PDB entry 6SVY | X-ray diffraction, 2.60 A resolution | chain A

[Chain A]
Name: Neprilysin
Source organism: Homo sapiens
Notes: EC 3.4.24.11
Reference sequence: P08473 (NEP_HUMAN); residues 51-749 here correspond to UniProt positions 52-750 (UniProt number = residue number + 1)
Sequence (699 residues; each row starts with the number of its first residue):
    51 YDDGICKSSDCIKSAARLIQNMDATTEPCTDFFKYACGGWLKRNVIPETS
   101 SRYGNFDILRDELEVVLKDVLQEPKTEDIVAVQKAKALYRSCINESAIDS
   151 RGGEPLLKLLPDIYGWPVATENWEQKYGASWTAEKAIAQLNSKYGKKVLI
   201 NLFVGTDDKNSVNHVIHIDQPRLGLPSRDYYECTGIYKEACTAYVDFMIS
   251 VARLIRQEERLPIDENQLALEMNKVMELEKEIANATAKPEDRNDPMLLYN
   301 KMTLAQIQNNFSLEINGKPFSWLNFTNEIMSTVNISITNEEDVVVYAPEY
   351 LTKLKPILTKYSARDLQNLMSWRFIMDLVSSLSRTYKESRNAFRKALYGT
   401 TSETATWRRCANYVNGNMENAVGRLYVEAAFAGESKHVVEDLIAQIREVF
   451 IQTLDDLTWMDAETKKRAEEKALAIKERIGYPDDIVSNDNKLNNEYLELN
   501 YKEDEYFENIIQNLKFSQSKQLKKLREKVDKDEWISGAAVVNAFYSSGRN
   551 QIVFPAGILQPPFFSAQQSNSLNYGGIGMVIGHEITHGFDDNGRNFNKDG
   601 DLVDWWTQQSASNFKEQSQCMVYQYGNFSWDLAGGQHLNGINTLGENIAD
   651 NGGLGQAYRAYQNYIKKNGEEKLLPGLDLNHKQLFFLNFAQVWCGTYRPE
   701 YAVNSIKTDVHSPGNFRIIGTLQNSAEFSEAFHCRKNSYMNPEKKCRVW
Not modelled in the structure: 51-52
Swiss-Prot annotation at these positions:
  - active site: Glu584, Asp650 (Proton donor)
  - binding site (a peptide): Arg102
  - binding site (Zn(2+)): His583, His587, Glu646
  - glycosylation (N-linked (GlcNAc...) asparagine): Asn144, Asn284, Asn324, Asn627
Disulfides: Cys56-Cys61, Cys79-Cys734, Cys87-Cys694, Cys142-Cys410, Cys233-Cys241, Cys620-Cys746
Covalently attached groups: N-acetylglucosamine (NAG) linked to Asn144, Asn284, Asn324, Asn627
Bound ions: Zn2+: His583, His587, Glu646 (together with Sampatrilat-Asp)
Residues lining bound ligands: Sampatrilat-Asp (D0W): Arg102, Phe106, Asp107, Arg110, Asn542, Ala543, Phe544, Tyr545, Val580, His583, Glu584, His587, Glu646, Trp693, Tyr697, Asp709, Val710, His711, Arg717
What the authors report for this chain:
  - post-translational modification sites: Asn144
  - Zn2+ coordination: His583, His587, Glu646
  - binding site for Sampatrilat-Asp: Arg102, Phe106, Asp107, Arg110, Asn542, Phe544, Val580, His583, Glu584, Trp693, Val710, His711, Arg717
  - conformationally variable residues (side-chain flip): Arg102

[In short]
Bound to chain A: Sampatrilat-Asp. Covalently linked N-acetylglucosamine: at Asn144, Asn284, Asn324 and
Asn627. Curated annotation (UniProt) lists active-site residues Glu584 and Asp650, peptide-binding residue
Arg102 and 3 Zn2+-binding residues. The paper reports a binding site for Sampatrilat-Asp at Arg102, Phe106 and
Asp107 among others; Zn2+ coordination by His583, His587 and Glu646.
Chain A is Neprilysin (Homo sapiens); the structure, Crystal structure of Neprilysin in complex with
Sampatrilat-ASP, was determined by X-ray diffraction (same publication as 6SUK and 6XVP).
